4ZJD - chains E and F of the 6 polymer chains in the assembly; structure by X-ray diffraction, 7.50 A resolution (low resolution: residue-level contacts below are approximate; hydrogen-bond / salt-bridge calls are withheld).

Chain E (and F):
Molecule: Aggregation suppressing protein
From: Salmonella enterica subsp. enterica serovar Typhimurium
Notes: chain F of this document is another copy of the same molecule, construct and numbering; everything in this record applies to it too
UniProtKB: D1MC98 (D1MC98_SALTM); numbering as in UniProt (aligned over 12-147)
Amino-acid sequence (137 residues; row label = number of the first residue in the row):
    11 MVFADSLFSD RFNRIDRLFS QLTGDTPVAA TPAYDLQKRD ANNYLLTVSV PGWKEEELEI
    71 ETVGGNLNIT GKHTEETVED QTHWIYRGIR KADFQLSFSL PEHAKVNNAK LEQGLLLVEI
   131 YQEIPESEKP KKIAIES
Disordered / not traced: 11-39, 133-147
Construct notes: expression tag (11)
Covalently attached groups: covalent link Val116-Glu129

How chain E and chain F interact:
Pairs across the interface (70; chain E residue first):
  Thr41(E) - Tyr96(F)
  Pro42(E) - Gly98(F)
  Ala43(E) - Gly98(F)
  Ala43(E) - Ile99(F)
  Tyr44(E) - Tyr96(F)
  Tyr44(E) - Arg97(F)
  Tyr44(E) - Gly98(F)
  Tyr44(E) - Ile99(F)
  Asp45(E) - Tyr96(F)
  Asp45(E) - Arg97(F)
  Asp45(E) - Gly98(F)
  Asp45(E) - Ile99(F)
  Asp45(E) - Lys101(F)
  Leu46(E) - Trp94(F)
  Leu46(E) - Ile95(F)
  Leu46(E) - Tyr96(F)
  Gln47(E) - Glu86(F)
  Gln47(E) - Glu89(F)
  Gln47(E) - His93(F)
  Gln47(E) - Trp94(F)
  Lys48(E) - Glu89(F)
  Lys48(E) - Thr92(F)
  Lys48(E) - His93(F)  covalent bond
  Lys48(E) - Trp94(F)
  Arg49(E) - His93(F)
  Thr57(E) - Ile99(F)
  Val58(E) - Ile99(F)
  Ser59(E) - Pro61(F)
  Ser59(E) - Ile99(F)
  Val60(E) - Pro61(F)
  Pro61(E) - Ser59(F)
  Pro61(E) - Pro61(F)
  Pro61(E) - Gln123(F)
  Pro61(E) - Gly124(F)
  Pro61(E) - Leu125(F)
  Gly62(E) - Gln123(F)
  Gly62(E) - Leu125(F)
  Trp63(E) - Gln123(F)
  Lys64(E) - Gln123(F)
  His93(E) - Leu46(F)
  His93(E) - Gln47(F)
  His93(E) - Lys48(F)
  Trp94(E) - Asp45(F)
  Trp94(E) - Leu46(F)
  Trp94(E) - Gln47(F)
  Ile95(E) - Leu46(F)
  Ile95(E) - Gln47(F)
  Ile95(E) - Lys48(F)
  Tyr96(E) - Tyr44(F)
  Tyr96(E) - Asp45(F)
  Tyr96(E) - Leu46(F)
  Arg97(E) - Asp45(F)
  Gly98(E) - Ala43(F)
  Gly98(E) - Tyr44(F)
  Gly98(E) - Asp45(F)
  Ile99(E) - Ala43(F)
  Ile99(E) - Asp45(F)
  Ile99(E) - Ser59(F)
  Leu121(E) - Gln123(F)
  Gln123(E) - Pro61(F)
  Gln123(E) - Gly62(F)
  Gln123(E) - Trp63(F)
  Gln123(E) - Leu121(F)
  Gln123(E) - Gln123(F)
  Gln123(E) - Gly124(F)
  Gly124(E) - Pro61(F)
  Gly124(E) - Gln123(F)
  Gly124(E) - Gly124(F)
  Leu125(E) - Pro61(F)
  Leu125(E) - Gly62(F)
Other interface residues (no listed pair), chain E (32 interface residues in all): Asp50, Tyr54, Lys101, Glu122
Other interface residues (no listed pair), chain F (28 interface residues in all): Val60, Asp90, Arg100

In short:
Chain E and chain F form an interface of 32 and 28 residues respectively; the contacts include 1 covalent
bond.
Both chains are Aggregation suppressing protein (Salmonella enterica subsp. enterica serovar Typhimurium).
Entry 4ZJD (Small heat shock protein AgsA from Salmonella typhimurium: Truncations at N- and C- termini) was
determined by X-ray diffraction, deposited together with 4ZJ9 and 4ZJA.
